PDB entry 7NX0 | X-ray diffraction, 1.95 A resolution | chains C and D of the 5 polymer chains in the assembly

== Chain C ==
Protein: Leukocyte tyrosine kinase receptor
Organism: Homo sapiens
Notes: EC 2.7.10.1
UniProtKB: P29376 (LTK_HUMAN); numbering as in UniProt (aligned over 63-378)
Chain sequence (322 residues; row label = number of the first residue in the row):
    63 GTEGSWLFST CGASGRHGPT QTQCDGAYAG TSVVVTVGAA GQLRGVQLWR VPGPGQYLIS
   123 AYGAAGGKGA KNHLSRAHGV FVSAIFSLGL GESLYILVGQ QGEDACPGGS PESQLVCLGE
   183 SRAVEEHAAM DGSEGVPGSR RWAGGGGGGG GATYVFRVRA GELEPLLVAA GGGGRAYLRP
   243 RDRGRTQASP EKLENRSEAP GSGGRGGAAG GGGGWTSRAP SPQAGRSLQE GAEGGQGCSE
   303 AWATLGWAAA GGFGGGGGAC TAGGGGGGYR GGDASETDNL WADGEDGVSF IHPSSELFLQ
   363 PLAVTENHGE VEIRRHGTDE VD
Not modelled in the structure: 63-65, 191-201, 245-250, 380-384
Differences from the reference sequence: expression tag (379-384)
Swiss-Prot annotation at these positions:
  - glycosylation: N257 (N-linked (GlcNAc...) asparagine)
  - mutagenesis: R241 (R241A: Abolished homodimerization following interaction with ALKAL1)
Disulfides: C73-C86, C168-C179, C300-C322
Ion coordination: Na+ near L136 (its only coordinating residue here)
Reported in the primary citation:
  - self-association interface (contacts with another copy of this molecule); pairs are residue here / residue on that copy: T84-E182

== Chain D ==
Protein: Nb3.16
Organism: Lama glama
Chain sequence (126 residues; row label = number of the first residue in the row):
     1 QVQLQESGGG LVQTGGSLRL SCTASGRTFS SLAMGWFRQA PGKEREFVAA ISWSTGITDY
    61 SDSVKGRFTM SRDNAKSTVY LQMNSLKPED TAVYYCAAVD RHSPGSAWYN RNFGSWGQGT
   121 QVTVSS
Not modelled in the structure: 1-2, 28-31
Disulfides: C22-C96

== How chain C and chain D interact ==
Residue-residue contacts (36):
  T98(C) with H102(D), hydrogen bond (backbone-side chain); S103(D)
  V99(C) with H102(D)
  G100(C) with H102(D), hydrogen bond (backbone-side chain)
  Q104(C) with D100(D); Y109(D), hydrogen bond; R111(D), hydrogen bond (side chain-backbone); F113(D)
  L105(C) with Y109(D)
  V108(C) with H102(D), hydrogen bond (backbone-side chain)
  L110(C) with H102(D); S103(D); S106(D)
  Y157(C) with H102(D); S106(D)
  V220(C) with A107(D), hydrophobic; W108(D)
  R221(C) with E44(D), salt bridge
  A222(C) with E44(D); R45(D)
  G223(C) with F37(D); W108(D); Y109(D); N110(D), hydrogen bond (backbone-backbone); W116(D)
  E224(C) with N110(D); F113(D); G114(D), hydrogen bond (side chain-backbone); W116(D), hydrogen bond
  L225(C) with Y109(D), hydrophobic; F113(D), hydrophobic
  W277(C) with F113(D)
  T278(C) with F113(D)
  Q291(C) with R111(D); N112(D); F113(D), hydrogen bond (side chain-backbone)
Also at the interface, not in a pair above, chain C (18 interface residues in all): L290

== In short ==
Chain C and chain D form an interface of 18 and 16 residues respectively; the contacts include 9 hydrogen
bonds and 1 salt bridge. Polar contacts include R221(C)-E44(D), T98(C)-H102(D) and G100(C)-H102(D). UniProt
lists one mutagenesis site on chain C. The paper reports a self-association interface involving T84(C).
Chain C is Leukocyte tyrosine kinase receptor (Homo sapiens) and chain D is Nb3.16 (Lama glama); the
structure, LTK:ALKAL1 complex stabilized by a Nanobody, was determined by X-ray diffraction, deposited
together with 7NWZ, 7NX1, 7NX2, 7NX3 and 7NX4.
